PDB entry 7KMT | electron microscopy, 3.70 A resolution | chains G and F of the 9 polymer chains in the assembly

[Chain G]
Protein: Trafficking protein particle complex subunit BET5
Organism: Saccharomyces cerevisiae
UniProt: Q03630 (BET5_YEAST); residue numbers follow UniProt; this construct covers 1-159
Amino-acid sequence (159 residues; numbered 1 to 159; the number before each row is that of its first residue):
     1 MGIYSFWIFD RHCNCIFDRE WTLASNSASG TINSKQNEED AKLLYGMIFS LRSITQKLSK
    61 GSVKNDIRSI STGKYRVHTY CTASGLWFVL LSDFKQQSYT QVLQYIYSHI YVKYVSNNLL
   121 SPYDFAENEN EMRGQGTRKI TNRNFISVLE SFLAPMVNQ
Disordered / not traced: 1, 158-159

[Chain F]
Protein: Trafficking protein particle complex subunit BET3
Organism: Saccharomyces cerevisiae
UniProt: P36149 (BET3_YEAST); residues 1-193 here = UniProt positions 1-193
Amino-acid sequence (193 residues; each row starts with the number of its first residue):
     1 MVSTTQSRSL KAMGEEIWKN KTEKINTELF TLTYGSIVAQ LCQDYERDFN KVNDHLYSMG
    61 YNIGCRLIED FLARTALPRC ENLVKTSEVL SKCAFKIFLN ITPNITNWSH NKDTFSLILD
   121 ENPLADFVEL PMDAMKSLWY SNILCGVLKG SLEMVQLDCD VWFVSDILRG DSQTEIKVKL
   181 NRILKDEIPI GED
Disordered / not traced: 1-8, 191-193
Covalently attached groups: palmitic acid (PLM) linked to Cys80
Swiss-Prot annotation at these positions:
  - lipidation: Cys80 (S-palmitoyl cysteine)

[Interface between chain G and chain F]
Residue-residue contacts - 32 pairs, chain G then chain F:
  Arg11(G) with Met154(F)
  His12(G) with Glu187(F), salt bridge
  Cys13(G) with Glu187(F); Ile188(F), hydrophobic; Pro189(F)
  Tyr45(G) with Pro189(F), hydrophobic
  Phe49(G) with Ile188(F), hydrophobic
  Ala83(G) with Leu72(F), hydrophobic; Arg79(F), hydrogen bond (backbone-side chain)
  Ser84(G) with Glu69(F), hydrogen bond; Leu72(F); Met154(F)
  Tyr107(G) with Glu69(F), hydrogen bond; Ala73(F), hydrophobic
  Ser108(G) with Ala73(F)
  Val112(G) with Glu69(F); Asp70(F); Ala73(F), hydrophobic
  Val115(G) with Arg66(F)
  Ser116(G) with Arg66(F); Glu69(F)
  Asn118(G) with Arg66(F), hydrogen bond (backbone-side chain)
  Leu119(G) with Arg66(F)
  Ser121(G) with Arg66(F), hydrogen bond (backbone-side chain)
  Tyr123(G) with Cys65(F), hydrogen bond; Arg66(F)
  Asp124(G) with Met154(F)
  Met132(G) with Glu187(F)
  Arg133(G) with Ile188(F), hydrogen bond (side chain-backbone); Pro189(F), hydrogen bond (side chain-backbone); Ile190(F)
  Gln135(G) with Ile190(F)
Other interface residues (no listed pair), chain G (29 interface residues in all): Arg52, Tyr80, Thr82, Gly85, Leu86, His109, Tyr111, Asn117, Gly134
Other interface residues (no listed pair), chain F (19 interface residues in all): Lys21, Tyr61, Asn62, Ala76, Leu77, Pro78, Val155

[In short]
Chain G and chain F form an interface of 29 and 19 residues respectively, with 8 hydrogen bonds and 1 salt
bridge. Polar contacts include His12(G)-Glu187(F), Ala83(G)-Arg79(F) and Ser84(G)-Glu69(F). Palmitic acid is
covalently linked to Cys80(F).
Here chain G is Trafficking protein particle complex subunit BET5 and chain F is Trafficking protein particle
complex subunit BET3, both from Saccharomyces cerevisiae. Entry 7KMT (Structure of the yeast
TRAPPIII-Ypt1(Rab1) complex) was determined by electron microscopy.
